Entry 5XT6 (X-ray diffraction, 3.50 A resolution); this record covers chains A and B of the 4 polymer chains in the assembly.

[Chain A (and B)]
Name: Cysteine desulfurase SufS
Source organism: Bacillus subtilis (strain 168)
Notes: EC 2.8.1.7; chain B of this document is another copy of the same molecule, construct and numbering; everything in this record applies to it too
Reference sequence: O32164 (SUFS_BACSU); residue numbers follow UniProt; this construct covers 1-406
Chain sequence (419 residues; row label = number of the first residue in the row; numbers below 1 keep their minus sign (Met-2 is residue -2)):
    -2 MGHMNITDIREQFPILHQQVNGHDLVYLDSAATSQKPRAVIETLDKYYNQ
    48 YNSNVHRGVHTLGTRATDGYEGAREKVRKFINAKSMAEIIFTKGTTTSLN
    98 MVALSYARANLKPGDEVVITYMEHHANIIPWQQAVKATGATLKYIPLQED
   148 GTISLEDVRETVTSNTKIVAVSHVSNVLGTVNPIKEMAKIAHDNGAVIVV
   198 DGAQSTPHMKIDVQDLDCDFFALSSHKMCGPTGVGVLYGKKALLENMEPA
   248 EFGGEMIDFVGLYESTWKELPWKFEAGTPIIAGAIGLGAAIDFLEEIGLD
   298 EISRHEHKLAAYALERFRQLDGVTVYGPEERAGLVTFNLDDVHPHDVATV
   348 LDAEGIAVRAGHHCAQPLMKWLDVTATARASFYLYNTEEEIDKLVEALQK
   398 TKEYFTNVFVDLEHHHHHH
Unresolved in the structure: -2 to -1, 405-416 (chain B: -2 to 0, 406-416)
Construct notes: expression tag (-2 to 0, 407-416)
Modified positions: Cys361 (S-mercaptocysteine; CSS)
Bound ions: Zn2+: His342 (shared with 3 residues of chain C)
Residues lining bound ligands:
  - pyridoxyl-alanine-5-phosphate (PDA; 2-[(3-hydroxy-2-methyl-5-phosphonooxymethyl-pyridin-4-ylmethyl)-amino]-propionic acid), molecule 1: Ala28, Ala29, Gly91, Thr92, Thr93, His121, Ala123, Val171, Asn173, Asp198, Ala200, Gln201, Ser221, His223, Lys224, Arg356, His360, Cys361, Arg376
  - pyridoxyl-alanine-5-phosphate (PDA), molecule 2: Arg54, Gly274, Thr275

[How chain A and chain B interact]
Contacting residue pairs (153; chain A residue first):
  Pro11(A) - Asn46(B)
  Ile12(A) - Asn46(B)
  Ile12(A) - Gln47(B)
  Ile12(A) - Tyr48(B)
  Ile12(A) - Asn49(B)
  Gln15(A) - Gln47(B)  hydrogen bond (side chain-backbone)
  Gln15(A) - Leu59(B)
  Gln15(A) - Arg62(B)
  Val17(A) - Thr58(B)
  Asn18(A) - Thr58(B)
  Leu22(A) - Leu59(B)  hydrophobic
  Tyr24(A) - Ser50(B)
  Asp26(A) - His57(B)  salt bridge
  Ala29(A) - Asn51(B)  hydrogen bond (backbone-side chain)
  Thr30(A) - Ser50(B)
  Thr30(A) - Asn51(B)
  Ser31(A) - Asn49(B)  hydrogen bond (backbone-side chain)
  Gln32(A) - Asn49(B)  hydrogen bond
  Lys33(A) - Tyr45(B)
  Lys33(A) - Asn49(B)
  Ile38(A) - Tyr45(B)  hydrophobic
  Ile38(A) - Asn46(B)
  Leu41(A) - Tyr45(B)  hydrophobic
  Asp42(A) - Asp42(B)
  Tyr45(A) - Ile12(B)
  Tyr45(A) - Lys33(B)
  Tyr45(A) - Ile38(B)  hydrophobic
  Tyr45(A) - Leu41(B)  hydrophobic
  Tyr45(A) - Pro228(B)
  Tyr45(A) - Thr229(B)  hydrogen bond
  Asn46(A) - Pro11(B)
  Asn46(A) - Ile12(B)
  Asn46(A) - Ile38(B)
  Gln47(A) - Ile12(B)
  Gln47(A) - Gln15(B)  hydrogen bond (backbone-side chain)
  Tyr48(A) - Ile12(B)
  Asn49(A) - Ile12(B)
  Asn49(A) - Ser31(B)  hydrogen bond (side chain-backbone)
  Asn49(A) - Gln32(B)  hydrogen bond
  Asn49(A) - Lys33(B)
  Ser50(A) - Tyr24(B)
  Ser50(A) - Thr30(B)
  Asn51(A) - Ala29(B)  hydrogen bond (side chain-backbone)
  Asn51(A) - Thr30(B)
  Asn51(A) - His223(B)
  Arg54(A) - Arg356(B)
  Arg54(A) - Cys361(B)
  Val56(A) - Ala345(B)  hydrophobic
  Val56(A) - Ala357(B)
  His57(A) - Asp26(B)  salt bridge
  His57(A) - Asp349(B)
  His57(A) - Ala354(B)
  His57(A) - Val355(B)
  Thr58(A) - Val17(B)
  Thr58(A) - Asn18(B)
  Thr58(A) - Asp349(B)  hydrogen bond
  Leu59(A) - Leu22(B)  hydrophobic
  Lys90(A) - Glu248(B)  salt bridge
  Lys90(A) - Ala273(B)  hydrogen bond (side chain-backbone)
  Thr93(A) - Phe249(B)
  Thr93(A) - Ala273(B)
  Thr93(A) - Gly274(B)
  Thr94(A) - Glu248(B)  hydrogen bond
  Asn97(A) - Glu248(B)
  Asn97(A) - Phe249(B)  hydrogen bond (side chain-backbone)
  Tyr118(A) - Leu259(B)  hydrophobic
  His122(A) - Gly250(B)
  His122(A) - Gly251(B)
  His122(A) - Ile254(B)
  His122(A) - Val257(B)
  Ala123(A) - Gly250(B)
  Ile126(A) - Phe249(B)  hydrophobic
  Ile126(A) - Gly250(B)
  Ile126(A) - Ile254(B)  hydrophobic
  Ile126(A) - Val257(B)  hydrophobic
  Ile126(A) - Trp264(B)  hydrophobic
  Pro127(A) - Phe249(B)
  Gln129(A) - Gly258(B)  hydrogen bond (side chain-backbone)
  Gln129(A) - Leu259(B)  hydrogen bond (side chain-backbone)
  Gln129(A) - Tyr260(B)
  Gln129(A) - Glu261(B)
  Gln129(A) - Ser262(B)  hydrogen bond
  Gln130(A) - Phe249(B)
  Gln130(A) - Trp264(B)
  Leu139(A) - Leu259(B)
  Leu139(A) - Tyr260(B)
  Tyr141(A) - Leu259(B)  hydrogen bond (side chain-backbone)
  His223(A) - Asn51(B)
  His223(A) - Thr275(B)  hydrogen bond
  Pro228(A) - Tyr45(B)
  Thr229(A) - Tyr45(B)  hydrogen bond
  Thr229(A) - Ile278(B)
  Thr229(A) - Ala279(B)  hydrogen bond (side chain-backbone)
  Gly230(A) - Ile277(B)
  Glu248(A) - Thr94(B)  hydrogen bond
  Glu248(A) - Asn97(B)
  Phe249(A) - Thr93(B)
  Phe249(A) - Asn97(B)  hydrogen bond (backbone-side chain)
  Phe249(A) - Ile126(B)  hydrophobic
  Phe249(A) - Pro127(B)
  Phe249(A) - Gln130(B)
  Gly250(A) - Thr93(B)
  Gly250(A) - His122(B)
  Gly250(A) - Ala123(B)
  Gly251(A) - His122(B)
  Gly251(A) - Ala123(B)
  Gly251(A) - Cys361(B)
  Glu252(A) - Cys361(B)
  Ile254(A) - His122(B)
  Asp255(A) - Gln363(B)
  Phe256(A) - Gln363(B)
  Val257(A) - His122(B)
  Val257(A) - Ile126(B)  hydrophobic
  Val257(A) - Gln363(B)
  Gly258(A) - Gln129(B)  hydrogen bond (backbone-side chain)
  Leu259(A) - Tyr118(B)  hydrophobic
  Leu259(A) - Gln129(B)  hydrogen bond (backbone-side chain)
  Leu259(A) - Leu139(B)
  Leu259(A) - Tyr141(B)  hydrogen bond (backbone-side chain)
  Tyr260(A) - Gln129(B)
  Tyr260(A) - Leu139(B)
  Tyr260(A) - Tyr141(B)  hydrophobic
  Glu261(A) - Gln129(B)
  Glu261(A) - Lys133(B)  salt bridge
  Ser262(A) - Ile126(B)
  Ser262(A) - Gln129(B)  hydrogen bond
  Trp264(A) - Ile126(B)  hydrophobic
  Trp264(A) - Gln130(B)
  Ala273(A) - Thr93(B)
  Gly274(A) - Thr93(B)
  Thr275(A) - His223(B)  hydrogen bond
  Pro276(A) - Lys90(B)
  Ile277(A) - Lys90(B)
  Ile277(A) - Gly230(B)
  Ile278(A) - Thr229(B)
  Ala279(A) - Thr229(B)  hydrogen bond (backbone-side chain)
  Ala345(A) - Val56(B)  hydrophobic
  Asp349(A) - His57(B)
  Asp349(A) - Thr58(B)  hydrogen bond
  Ala354(A) - His57(B)
  Val355(A) - Val56(B)
  Val355(A) - His57(B)
  Arg356(A) - Arg54(B)
  Ala357(A) - Arg54(B)  hydrogen bond (backbone-side chain)
  Ala357(A) - Val56(B)  hydrophobic
  Gly358(A) - Arg54(B)
  His359(A) - Arg54(B)
  His360(A) - Arg54(B)
  Cys361(A) - Gly251(B)
  Cys361(A) - Glu252(B)
  Gln363(A) - Phe256(B)
  Gln363(A) - Val257(B)  hydrogen bond (side chain-backbone)
  Pro364(A) - Val257(B)
Also at the interface, not in a pair above, chain A (86 interface residues in all): Tyr44, Arg62, Leu101, His121, Ile125, Lys133, Gly280
Also at the interface, not in a pair above, chain B (82 interface residues in all): Tyr44, Leu101, His121, Pro276, Gly280, His342, Pro364

[Overview]
86 residues of chain A face 82 of chain B across their interface, with 31 hydrogen bonds and 4 salt bridges.
Polar contacts include Asp26(A)-His57(B), Lys90(A)-Glu248(B) and Glu261(A)-Lys133(B). Bound to chain A:
pyridoxyl-alanine-5-phosphate.
Both chains are Cysteine desulfurase SufS (Bacillus subtilis (strain 168)). Entry 5XT6 (A sulfur-transferring
catalytic intermediate of SufS-SufU complex from Bacillus subtilis) was determined by X-ray diffraction
together with 5XT5 from the same study.
